Entry 8R5Z (electron microscopy, 2.60 A resolution); this record covers chains A and B of the 3 polymer chains in the assembly.

# Chain A
Name: Genome polyprotein
From: Coxsackievirus B5
UniProtKB: Q9PYF2 (Q9PYF2_9ENTO); residues -567 to 283 here correspond to UniProt positions 1-851 (UniProt number = residue number + 568)
Sequence (851 residues; row label = number of the first residue in the row; numbers below 1 keep their minus sign (Met-567 is residue -567)):
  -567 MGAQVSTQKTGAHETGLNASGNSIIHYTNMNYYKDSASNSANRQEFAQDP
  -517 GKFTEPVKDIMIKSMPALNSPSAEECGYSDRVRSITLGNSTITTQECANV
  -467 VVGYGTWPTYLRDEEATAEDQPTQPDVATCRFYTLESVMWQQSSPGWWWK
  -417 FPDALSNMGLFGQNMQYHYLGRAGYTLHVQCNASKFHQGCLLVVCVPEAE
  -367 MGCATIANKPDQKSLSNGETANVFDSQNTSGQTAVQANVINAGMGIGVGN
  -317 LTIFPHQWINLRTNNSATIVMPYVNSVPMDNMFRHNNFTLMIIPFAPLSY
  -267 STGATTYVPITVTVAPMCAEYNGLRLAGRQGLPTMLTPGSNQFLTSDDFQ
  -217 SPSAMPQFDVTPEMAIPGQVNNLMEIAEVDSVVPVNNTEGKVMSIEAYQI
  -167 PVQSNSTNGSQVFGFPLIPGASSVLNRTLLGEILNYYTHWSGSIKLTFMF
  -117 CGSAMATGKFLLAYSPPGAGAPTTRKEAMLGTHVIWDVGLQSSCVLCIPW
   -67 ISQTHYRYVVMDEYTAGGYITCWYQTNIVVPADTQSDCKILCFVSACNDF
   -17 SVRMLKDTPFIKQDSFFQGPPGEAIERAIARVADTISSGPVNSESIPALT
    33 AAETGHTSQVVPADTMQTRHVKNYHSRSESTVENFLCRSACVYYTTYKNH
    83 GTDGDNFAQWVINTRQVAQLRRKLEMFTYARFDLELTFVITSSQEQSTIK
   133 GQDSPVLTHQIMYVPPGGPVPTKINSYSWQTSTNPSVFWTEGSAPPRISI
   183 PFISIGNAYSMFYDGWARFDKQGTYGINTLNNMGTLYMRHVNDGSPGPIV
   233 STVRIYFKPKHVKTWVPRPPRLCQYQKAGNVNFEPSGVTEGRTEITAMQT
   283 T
Disordered / not traced: -567 to 54, 84-87, 127-136, 226-229, 281-283
Sequence notes: conflict Met-538 (Ile30 in Q9PYF2), Glu-523 (Asp45 in Q9PYF2), Ala-521 (Thr47 in Q9PYF2), Thr-462 (Val106 in Q9PYF2), Glu-454 (Asp114 in Q9PYF2), Ile-362 (Leu206 in Q9PYF2), Asp-343 (Glu225 in Q9PYF2), Thr-339 (Ser229 in Q9PYF2), Arg-239 (Lys329 in Q9PYF2), Ala-203 (Glu365 in Q9PYF2), Ile-150 (Thr418 in Q9PYF2), Ser19 (Gly587 in Q9PYF2), Ile156 (Val724 in Q9PYF2), Ile180 (Met748 in Q9PYF2), Glu276 (Asp844 in Q9PYF2), Ala279 (Thr847 in Q9PYF2)
From the paper describing this entry:
  - conformationally variable residues (loop rearrangement): Gln49 to Ser60, Ala279

# Chain B
Name: Genome polyprotein
From: Coxsackievirus B5
UniProtKB: Q9PYF2 (Q9PYF2_9ENTO); residues -68 to 782 here correspond to UniProt positions 1-851 (UniProt number = residue number + 69)
Sequence (851 residues; row label = number of the first residue in the row; numbers below 1 keep their minus sign (Met-68 is residue -68)):
   -68 MGAQVSTQKTGAHETGLNASGNSIIHYTNMNYYKDSASNSANRQEFAQDP
   -18 GKFTEPVKDIMIKSMPALNSPSAEECGYSDRVRSITLGNSTITTQECANV
    32 VVGYGTWPTYLRDEEATAEDQPTQPDVATCRFYTLESVMWQQSSPGWWWK
    82 FPDALSNMGLFGQNMQYHYLGRAGYTLHVQCNASKFHQGCLLVVCVPEAE
   132 MGCATIANKPDQKSLSNGETANVFDSQNTSGQTAVQANVINAGMGIGVGN
   182 LTIFPHQWINLRTNNSATIVMPYVNSVPMDNMFRHNNFTLMIIPFAPLSY
   232 STGATTYVPITVTVAPMCAEYNGLRLAGRQGLPTMLTPGSNQFLTSDDFQ
   282 SPSAMPQFDVTPEMAIPGQVNNLMEIAEVDSVVPVNNTEGKVMSIEAYQI
   332 PVQSNSTNGSQVFGFPLIPGASSVLNRTLLGEILNYYTHWSGSIKLTFMF
   382 CGSAMATGKFLLAYSPPGAGAPTTRKEAMLGTHVIWDVGLQSSCVLCIPW
   432 ISQTHYRYVVMDEYTAGGYITCWYQTNIVVPADTQSDCKILCFVSACNDF
   482 SVRMLKDTPFIKQDSFFQGPPGEAIERAIARVADTISSGPVNSESIPALT
   532 AAETGHTSQVVPADTMQTRHVKNYHSRSESTVENFLCRSACVYYTTYKNH
   582 GTDGDNFAQWVINTRQVAQLRRKLEMFTYARFDLELTFVITSSQEQSTIK
   632 GQDSPVLTHQIMYVPPGGPVPTKINSYSWQTSTNPSVFWTEGSAPPRISI
   682 PFISIGNAYSMFYDGWARFDKQGTYGINTLNNMGTLYMRHVNDGSPGPIV
   732 STVRIYFKPKHVKTWVPRPPRLCQYQKAGNVNFEPSGVTEGRTEITAMQT
   782 T
Disordered / not traced: -68 to 11, 43-53, 255-782
Sequence notes: conflict Met-39 (Ile30 in Q9PYF2), Glu-24 (Asp45 in Q9PYF2), Ala-22 (Thr47 in Q9PYF2), Thr37 (Val106 in Q9PYF2), Glu45 (Asp114 in Q9PYF2), Ile137 (Leu206 in Q9PYF2), Asp156 (Glu225 in Q9PYF2), Thr160 (Ser229 in Q9PYF2), Arg260 (Lys329 in Q9PYF2), Ala296 (Glu365 in Q9PYF2), Ile349 (Thr418 in Q9PYF2), Ser518 (Gly587 in Q9PYF2), Ile655 (Val724 in Q9PYF2), Ile679 (Met748 in Q9PYF2), Glu775 (Asp844 in Q9PYF2), Ala778 (Thr847 in Q9PYF2)
From the paper describing this entry:
  - conformationally variable residues: Leu42 to Gln52

# How chain A and chain B interact
Contacting residue pairs (81):
  Thr110(A) - Glu129(B)
  Tyr111(A) - Glu129(B)  hydrogen bond
  Tyr111(A) - Val205(B)  hydrophobic
  Tyr111(A) - Asn206(B)
  Tyr111(A) - Ser207(B)
  Gly188(A) - Ser207(B)
  Gly188(A) - Val208(B)
  Asn189(A) - Ser207(B)  hydrogen bond (backbone-backbone)
  Asn189(A) - Pro209(B)
  Ala190(A) - Ser207(B)
  Ser192(A) - Ser207(B)
  Phe194(A) - Glu129(B)
  Phe194(A) - Glu131(B)
  Tyr195(A) - Glu129(B)
  Tyr195(A) - Glu131(B)  hydrogen bond (backbone-side chain)
  Tyr195(A) - Arg215(B)  hydrogen bond
  Tyr195(A) - His216(B)
  Asp196(A) - Lys81(B)  salt bridge
  Asp196(A) - Glu129(B)  hydrogen bond (backbone-side chain)
  Asp196(A) - Ala130(B)
  Asp196(A) - Glu131(B)
  Asp196(A) - His216(B)
  Asp196(A) - Asn217(B)  hydrogen bond (backbone-backbone)
  Asp196(A) - Thr220(B)
  Gly197(A) - Arg215(B)
  Trp198(A) - Gln143(B)
  Trp198(A) - Leu146(B)  hydrophobic
  Trp198(A) - Arg215(B)  hydrogen bond (backbone-backbone)
  Ala199(A) - Arg215(B)
  Phe201(A) - Gln143(B)  hydrogen bond (backbone-side chain)
  Phe201(A) - Phe214(B)
  Gln204(A) - Lys140(B)
  Gln204(A) - Asp142(B)
  Gln204(A) - Gln143(B)  hydrogen bond
  Gly205(A) - Lys140(B)  hydrogen bond (backbone-side chain)
  Tyr207(A) - Glu131(B)
  Tyr207(A) - Met132(B)  hydrogen bond (side chain-backbone)
  Tyr207(A) - Lys140(B)  hydrogen bond (backbone-side chain)
  Tyr207(A) - Pro141(B)  hydrophobic
  Tyr207(A) - Leu146(B)  hydrophobic
  Gly208(A) - Glu131(B)
  Ile209(A) - Lys140(B)
  Leu212(A) - Val208(B)  hydrophobic
  Val248(A) - Tyr35(B)
  Pro249(A) - Ile184(B)
  Pro249(A) - Phe185(B)
  Arg250(A) - Pro128(B)  hydrogen bond (side chain-backbone)
  Arg250(A) - Glu129(B)  hydrogen bond (side chain-backbone)
  Pro251(A) - Ile177(B)
  Pro251(A) - Asn181(B)
  Pro251(A) - Ile184(B)
  Pro251(A) - Phe185(B)
  Pro252(A) - Ile177(B)
  Arg253(A) - Gly176(B)
  Leu254(A) - Asn172(B)
  Leu254(A) - Gly176(B)  hydrogen bond (backbone-backbone)
  Leu254(A) - Ile177(B)
  Leu254(A) - Gly178(B)
  Cys255(A) - Gly176(B)  hydrogen bond (backbone-backbone)
  Gln258(A) - Ile137(B)
  Asn262(A) - Lys140(B)
  Val263(A) - Glu131(B)
  Val263(A) - Met132(B)
  Val263(A) - Gly133(B)
  Asn264(A) - Gly133(B)
  Asn264(A) - Cys134(B)  hydrogen bond (side chain-backbone)
  Asn264(A) - Thr136(B)
  Asn264(A) - Ile137(B)  hydrogen bond (side chain-backbone)
  Asn264(A) - Asn139(B)  hydrogen bond (side chain-backbone)
  Phe265(A) - Ile137(B)
  Phe265(A) - Gln167(B)
  Phe265(A) - Asn172(B)
  Phe265(A) - Gly174(B)
  Phe265(A) - Met175(B)
  Phe265(A) - Gly176(B)
  Glu266(A) - Ile137(B)
  Pro267(A) - Asn159(B)
  Pro267(A) - Gln167(B)
  Pro267(A) - Asn172(B)
  Ser268(A) - Ile171(B)
  Ser268(A) - Asn172(B)  hydrogen bond (backbone-side chain)
Interface residues without a listed pair, chain A (42 interface residues in all): Asp202, Lys203, Thr206, Lys259, Gly261, Gly269, Val270
Interface residues without a listed pair, chain B (42 interface residues in all): Ala138, Thr164, Asn169

# Summary
The chain A/chain B interface involves 42 residues from each chain, with 20 hydrogen bonds and 1 salt bridge.
Polar pairs include Asp196(A)-Lys81(B), Tyr111(A)-Glu129(B) and Tyr195(A)-Glu131(B). The paper reports
conformational variability at Gln49(A), Ala279(A) and Leu42(B).
Both chains are Genome polyprotein (Coxsackievirus B5). Entry 8R5Z (Structure of coxsackievirus B5 capsid
(mutant CVB5F.cas.genogroupB) - E particle) was determined by electron microscopy (same publication as 8R5X
and 8R5Y).
